PDB entry 9D88 | electron microscopy, 3.18 A resolution | chains B and Q of the 18 polymer chains in the assembly

# Chain B (and Q)
Molecule: Gag polyprotein
From: Human immunodeficiency virus type 1 (NEW YORK-5 ISOLATE)
Notes: fragment: CA-SP1 domains; chain Q of this document is another copy of the same molecule, construct and numbering; everything in this record applies to it too
UniProtKB: P12493 (GAG_HV1N5); residues 11-239 here correspond to UniProt positions 143-371 (UniProt number = residue number + 132)
Amino-acid sequence (229 residues; numbered 11 to 239; the number before each row is that of its first residue):
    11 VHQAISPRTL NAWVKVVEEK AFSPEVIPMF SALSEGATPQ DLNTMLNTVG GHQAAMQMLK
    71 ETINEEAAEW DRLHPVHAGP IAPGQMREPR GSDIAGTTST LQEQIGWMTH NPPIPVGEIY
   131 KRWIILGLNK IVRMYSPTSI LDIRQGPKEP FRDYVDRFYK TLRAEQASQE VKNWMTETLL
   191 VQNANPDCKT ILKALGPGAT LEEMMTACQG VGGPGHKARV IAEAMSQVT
Disordered / not traced: 11
Differences from the reference sequence: engineered mutation Ile231 (Leu363 in P12493)
Disulfides: Cys198-Cys218
UniProt features mapped onto this chain:
  - region: Asn57 to Gln95 (Interaction with human PPIA/CYPA and NUP153), Pro85 to Pro93 (PPIA/CYPA-binding loop)
  - modified residue: Ser16 (Phosphoserine)

# Chain B / chain Q interface
Contacting residue pairs (17):
  His12(B) - Pro123(Q)
  His12(B) - Pro125(Q)
  Arg18(B) - Glu75(Q)  salt bridge
  Arg18(B) - Glu76(Q)
  Arg18(B) - Glu79(Q)  salt bridge
  Ala22(B) - Leu136(Q)  hydrophobic
  Lys30(B) - Asn139(Q)
  Glu35(B) - Pro34(Q)
  Pro38(B) - Pro38(Q)  hydrophobic
  Met39(B) - Ile37(Q)  hydrophobic
  Met39(B) - Asn139(Q)
  Ala42(B) - Arg132(Q)
  Ala42(B) - Ile135(Q)  hydrophobic
  Leu43(B) - Ile135(Q)  hydrophobic
  Glu45(B) - Glu45(Q)
  Glu45(B) - Glu128(Q)
  Glu45(B) - Lys131(Q)  salt bridge
Other interface residues (no listed pair), chain B (13 interface residues in all): Pro17, Thr19, Val26
Other interface residues (no listed pair), chain Q (20 interface residues in all): Ser41, Trp80, Leu83, His84, Ile124

# In short
Chain B and chain Q form an interface of 13 and 20 residues respectively, with 3 salt bridges. Polar contacts
include Arg18(B)-Glu75(Q), Arg18(B)-Glu79(Q) and Glu45(B)-Lys131(Q).
Chain B and chain Q are both Gag polyprotein (Human immunodeficiency virus type 1 (NEW YORK-5 ISOLATE)); the
structure, Gag CA-SP1 immature lattice from enveloped and perforated virus like particles, was determined by
electron microscopy, deposited together with 9CWV, 9D6C, 9D6D, 9D6E and 9DWD.
